Entry 5YSP (X-ray diffraction, 1.70 A resolution); this record covers chain A.

== Chain A ==
Protein: TM0415
Source organism: Thermotoga maritima (strain ATCC 43589 / MSB8 / DSM 3109 / JCM 10099)
UniProtKB: Q9WYP6 (Q9WYP6_THEMA); residues 1-286 here = UniProt positions 1-286
Chain sequence (286 residues; row label = number of the first residue in the row):
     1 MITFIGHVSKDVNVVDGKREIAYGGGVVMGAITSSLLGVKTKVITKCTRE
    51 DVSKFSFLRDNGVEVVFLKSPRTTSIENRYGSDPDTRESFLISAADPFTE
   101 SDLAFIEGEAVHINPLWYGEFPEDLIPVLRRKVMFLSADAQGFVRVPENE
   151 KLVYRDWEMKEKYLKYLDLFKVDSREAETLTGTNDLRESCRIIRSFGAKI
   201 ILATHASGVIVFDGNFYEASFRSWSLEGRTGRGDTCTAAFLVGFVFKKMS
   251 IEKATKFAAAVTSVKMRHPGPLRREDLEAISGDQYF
Disordered / not traced: 81-86, 281-286
Ligand contacts:
  - 1,2,3,4,5,6-hexahydroxy-cyclohexane (INS): Ser9, Asp11, Gly24, Gly25, Gly26, Ile76, Asn78, Ser89, Leu116, Gln141, Arg145, Thr230, Asp234
  - methylenediphosphonic acid (MDN): Gln141, Lys171, Asp173, Thr204, Arg229, Thr230, Gly231, Arg232, Gly233, Asp234
What the authors report for this chain:
  - binding site for methylenediphosphonic acid: Lys171, Thr204, Gly231, Arg232, Asp234
  - conformationally variable residues (order/disorder transition): Arg229
  - mutagenesis - K171A, R229A, R232A: decreased catalytic activity
  - Mg2+ coordination through a water molecule: Asp139, Asp173, Glu176
  - binding site for 1,2,3,4,5,6-hexahydroxy-cyclohexane: Asp11, Asn78, Gln141, Arg145
  - catalytic residues: Asp234
  - specificity-determining residues: Phe221, Met266 (proposed by the authors, not directly observed)
  - specificity-determining residues: Arg232
  - specificity-determining residues: Lys171, Arg229 (by similarity / conservation)

== Summary ==
Chain A binds 1,2,3,4,5,6-hexahydroxy-cyclohexane and methylenediphosphonic acid. From the paper: the
catalytic residue Asp234; K171A, R229A and R232A reduce catalytic activity.
Chain A is TM0415 (Thermotoga maritima (strain ATCC 43589 / MSB8 / DSM 3109 / JCM 10099)); the structure,
Pyrophosphate-dependent kinase in the ribokinase family complexed with a pyrophosphate analog and
myo-inositol, was determined by X-ray diffraction together with 5YSQ from the same study.
